PDB entry 3ETY | X-ray diffraction, 2.90 A resolution | chain A

# Chain A
Name: Adhesin A
Source organism: Fusobacterium nucleatum
UniProtKB: Q5I6B0 (Q5I6B0_FUSNU); residues 1-111 here correspond to UniProt positions 19-129 (UniProt number = residue number + 18)
Chain sequence (119 residues; numbered 1 to 119; the number before each row is that of its first residue):
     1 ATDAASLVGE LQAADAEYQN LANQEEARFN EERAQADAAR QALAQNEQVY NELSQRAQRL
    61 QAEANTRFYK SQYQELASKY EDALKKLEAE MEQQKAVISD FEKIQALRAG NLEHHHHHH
Not modelled in the structure: 1-3, 108-119
Construct notes: engineered mutation A14 (Leu32 in Q5I6B0); expression tag (112-119)
From the paper describing this entry:
  - mutagenesis - L76A: abolished binding to OKF6/Tert cells

# Summary
The paper reports that L76A abolishes binding to OKF6/Tert cells.
Chain A is Adhesin A (Fusobacterium nucleatum); the structure, Crystal structure of bacterial adhesin FadA
L14A mutant, was determined by X-ray diffraction (same publication as 3ETW, 3ETX and 3ETZ).
